Entry 7EKQ (electron microscopy, 3.60 A resolution); this record covers chains A and I of the 19 polymer chains in the assembly.

Chain A:
Protein: ATP-dependent Clp protease proteolytic subunit
Source organism: Chlamydomonas reinhardtii
UniProtKB: A8INX1 (A8INX1_CHLRE); residues 1-238 here correspond to UniProt positions 46-283 (UniProt number = residue number + 45)
Amino-acid sequence (238 residues; numbered 1 to 238; the number before each row is that of its first residue):
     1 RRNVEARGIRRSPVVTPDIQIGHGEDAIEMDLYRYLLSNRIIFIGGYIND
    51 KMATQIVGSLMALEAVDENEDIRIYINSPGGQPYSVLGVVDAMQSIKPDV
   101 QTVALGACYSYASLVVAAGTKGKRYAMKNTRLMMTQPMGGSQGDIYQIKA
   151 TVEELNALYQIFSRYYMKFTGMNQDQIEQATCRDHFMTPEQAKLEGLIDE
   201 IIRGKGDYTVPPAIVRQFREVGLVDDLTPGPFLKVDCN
Disordered / not traced: 1-11

Chain I:
Protein: ATP-dependent Clp protease proteolytic subunit
Source organism: Chlamydomonas reinhardtii
UniProtKB: A0A2K3CXW8 (A0A2K3CXW8_CHLRE); residues 1-246 here correspond to UniProt positions 166-411 (UniProt number = residue number + 165)
Amino-acid sequence (246 residues; row label = number of the first residue in the row):
     1 AYGDYPNYPEGRPLFLPEAERFGNPPDLPSLLLQQRVIYISMPFLPSVTE
    51 LVVAQCYYLDFDDRNRQRPIYVYLNSTGCINDKGQAISADNEFYAIWAAL
   101 GFTRAPLYTGVTWKAQNQAAVLLSAGQKGHRYSFPHAKISTAPPVMNRVF
   151 GQAVDAQLQANELDYATKYYAAILARSTGKDLETCQKQYLSRKRYFSVKE
   201 AYEEGLVDKLVPGFMLNRFRKMQKDAGVGEEDLFDMNKPKFKFRRQ
Disordered / not traced: 1-7, 225-246

Chain A / chain I interface:
Pairs across the interface - 27 pairs, chain A then chain I:
  Q136(A) with Q152(I), hydrogen bond
  M138(A) with F150(I), hydrophobic; G151(I); Q152(I)
  G139(A) with F150(I); G151(I), hydrogen bond (backbone-backbone)
  G140(A) with V149(I)
  S141(A) with N147(I), hydrogen bond (side chain-backbone); R148(I), hydrogen bond (backbone-side chain); V149(I), hydrogen bond (backbone-backbone)
  Q142(A) with R148(I), hydrogen bond
  G143(A) with V145(I); M146(I)
  D144(A) with P143(I); P144(I); V145(I)
  I145(A) with A160(I); L163(I), hydrophobic
  Y146(A) with S191(I)
  I148(A) with A156(I); A160(I), hydrophobic; L163(I), hydrophobic
  V152(A) with A153(I); A156(I), hydrophobic; Q157(I)
  L155(A) with A153(I), hydrophobic
  N156(A) with A153(I)
Interface residues without a listed pair, chain A (15 interface residues in all): P137
Interface residues without a listed pair, chain I (18 interface residues in all): Q159, L190

In short:
15 residues of chain A face 18 of chain I across their interface, with 6 hydrogen bonds. Polar contacts
include Q136(A)-Q152(I), S141(A)-N147(I) and S141(A)-R148(I).
Here chain A is ATP-dependent Clp protease proteolytic subunit and chain I is ATP-dependent Clp protease
proteolytic subunit, both from Chlamydomonas reinhardtii. Entry 7EKQ (CrClpP-S2c) was determined by electron
microscopy, deposited together with 7EKO.
